5W5Z - chains L and H of the 3 polymer chains in the assembly; structure by X-ray diffraction, 2.00 A resolution.

[Chain L]
Molecule: 3C10 Fab light chain
Organism: Rattus norvegicus
Notes: antibody fragment or engineered binder
Amino-acid sequence (213 residues; row label = number of the first residue in the row):
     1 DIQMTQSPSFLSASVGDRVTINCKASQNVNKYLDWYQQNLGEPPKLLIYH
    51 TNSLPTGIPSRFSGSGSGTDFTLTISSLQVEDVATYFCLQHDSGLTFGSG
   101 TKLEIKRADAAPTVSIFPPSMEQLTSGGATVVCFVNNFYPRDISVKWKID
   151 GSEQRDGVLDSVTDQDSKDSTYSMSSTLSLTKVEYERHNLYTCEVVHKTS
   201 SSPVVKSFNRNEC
Unresolved in the structure: 213
Cystine bridges: Cys23-Cys88, Cys133-Cys193

[Chain H]
Molecule: 3C10 Fab heavy chain
Organism: Rattus norvegicus
Notes: antibody fragment or engineered binder
Amino-acid sequence (234 residues; each row starts with the number of its first residue):
     1 EVQLQQSGAELVKPGSSVKISCKASGYTFTNYDMHWIKQRPGSGLEWIGW
    51 IYPGNGNTKYNQKFNGKATLTADKSSTTAYMQLSSLTSEDSAVYFCVREG
   101 LGITFEYWGQGVKVTVSSAETTAPSVYPLAPGTALKSNSMVTLGCLVKGY
   151 FPEPVTVTWNSGALSSGVHTFPAVLQSGLYTLTSSVTVPSSTWSSQAVTC
   201 NVAHPASSTKVDKKIVPRECNPCGCTGSEVSSVF
Unresolved in the structure: 132-138, 218-234
Modified residues: Glu1 (pyroglutamic acid; PCA)
Cystine bridges: Cys22-Cys96, Cys145-Cys200

[Interface between chain L and chain H]
Contacting residue pairs (62):
  Asp34(L) with Thr104(H), hydrogen bond
  Tyr36(L) with Thr104(H), hydrogen bond; Phe105(H); Trp108(H), hydrophobic
  Gln38(L) with Gln39(H), hydrogen bond
  Pro43(L) with Phe95(H), hydrophobic; Trp108(H), hydrophobic; Gly109(H)
  Pro44(L) with Trp108(H), hydrogen bond (backbone-side chain)
  Leu46(L) with Ile103(H), hydrophobic; Thr104(H); Phe105(H)
  Tyr49(L) with Gly102(H); Ile103(H), hydrophobic; Thr104(H)
  His50(L) with Thr104(H)
  Thr56(L) with Glu106(H)
  Phe87(L) with Gln39(H); Leu45(H), hydrophobic
  Leu89(L) with Phe105(H), hydrophobic
  His91(L) with Thr104(H)
  Leu95(L) with Trp47(H); Phe105(H), hydrophobic
  Phe97(L) with Leu45(H)
  Ser115(L) with Thr142(H), hydrogen bond
  Phe117(L) with Leu129(H); Ala130(H); Pro131(H); Thr142(H)
  Ser120(L) with Tyr127(H); Pro128(H)
  Glu122(L) with Tyr127(H); Pro128(H); Lys213(H), salt bridge
  Gln123(L) with Tyr127(H); Lys148(H)
  Thr130(L) with Leu146(H); Lys148(H)
  Val132(L) with Leu129(H), hydrophobic
  Phe134(L) with Leu129(H), hydrophobic; Phe171(H), hydrophobic; Thr183(H); Ser184(H); Ser185(H)
  Asn136(L) with His169(H); Phe171(H); Ser185(H), hydrogen bond
  Asn137(L) with His169(H), hydrogen bond
  Leu159(L) with Val174(H), hydrophobic; Gln176(H)
  Asp160(L) with Val174(H)
  Ser161(L) with Phe171(H); Pro172(H), hydrogen bond (side chain-backbone)
  Val162(L) with Pro172(H)
  Thr163(L) with Phe171(H)
  Ser173(L) with His169(H), hydrogen bond; Phe171(H)
  Met174(L) with Phe171(H)
  Ser175(L) with Phe171(H); Thr183(H), hydrogen bond
  Thr177(L) with Thr183(H)
  Ser179(L) with Gln176(H), hydrogen bond
Interface residues without a listed pair, chain L (39 interface residues in all): Glu42, Pro55, Pro118, Ser126, Asp166
Interface residues without a listed pair, chain H (36 interface residues in all): His35, Ile37, Glu46, Gln110, Leu143, Gly144, Thr170, Leu175

[Summary]
39 residues of chain L and 36 residues of chain H are in contact, with 11 hydrogen bonds and 1 salt bridge.
Polar pairs include Glu122(L)-Lys213(H), Asp34(L)-Thr104(H) and Tyr36(L)-Thr104(H).
Here chain L is 3C10 Fab light chain and chain H is 3C10 Fab heavy chain, both from Rattus norvegicus. Entry
5W5Z (Crystal structure of BAXP168G in complex with an activating antibody at high resolution) was determined
by X-ray diffraction together with 5W5X, 5W60, 5W61, 5W62 and 5W63 from the same study.
